PDB entry 6M32 | electron microscopy, 2.70 A resolution | chains G and B of the 7 polymer chains in the assembly

== Chain G ==
Molecule: Bacteriochlorophyll a protein
Organism: Chlorobaculum tepidum (strain ATCC 49652 / DSM 12025 / NBRC 103806 / TLS)
UniProt: Q46393 (BCPA_CHLTE); residues 1-366 here = UniProt positions 1-366
Sequence (366 residues; row label = number of the first residue in the row):
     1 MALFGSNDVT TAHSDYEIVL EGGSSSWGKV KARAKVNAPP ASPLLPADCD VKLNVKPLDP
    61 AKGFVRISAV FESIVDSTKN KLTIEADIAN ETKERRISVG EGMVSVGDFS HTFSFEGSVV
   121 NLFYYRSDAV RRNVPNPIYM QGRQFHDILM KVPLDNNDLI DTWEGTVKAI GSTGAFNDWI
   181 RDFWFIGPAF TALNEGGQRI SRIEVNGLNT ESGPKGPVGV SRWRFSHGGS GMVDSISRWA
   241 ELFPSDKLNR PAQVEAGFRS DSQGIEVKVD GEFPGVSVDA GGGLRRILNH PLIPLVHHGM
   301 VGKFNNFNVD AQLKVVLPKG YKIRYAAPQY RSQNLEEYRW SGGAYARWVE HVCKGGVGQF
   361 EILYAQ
Unresolved in the structure: 1-8
Ion coordination: bacteriochlorophyll a Mg (7 sites), coordinated by His-111, Tyr-124, His-146, Leu-242, His-290, His-297, His-298
Ligand contacts:
  - bacteriochlorophyll a (BCL), molecule 1: Ala-12, Ser-14, Tyr-16, Ala-34, Val-36, Ala-38, Pro-39, Pro-40, Ala-41, Ser-42, Ala-189, Phe-258, Ser-260, Ile-265, Val-267, His-298, Val-301, Gly-302, Asn-305, Phe-307, Cys-353
  - bacteriochlorophyll a (BCL), molecule 2: Tyr-16, Ile-18, Val-30, Ala-32, Cys-49, Val-51, Ala-256, Gly-257, Phe-258, Val-269, Ile-287, Leu-288, His-290, Pro-291, Pro-294, Leu-295, His-298, Leu-313, Tyr-345, Trp-348, Val-349, Val-352, Cys-353, Phe-360, Ile-362
  - bacteriochlorophyll a (BCL), molecule 3: Ala-41, Ser-42, Leu-82, Phe-185, Ile-186, Pro-188, Ala-189, Ala-192, Leu-193, Gln-198, Ile-293, Pro-294, His-297, His-298, Met-300, Val-301
  - bacteriochlorophyll a (BCL), molecule 4: Ser-42, Pro-43, Leu-44, Phe-71, Ser-73, Val-75, Asn-80, Lys-81, Leu-82, Ile-84, Val-104, Val-106, Phe-113, Phe-115, Phe-183, Trp-184, Ile-186, Phe-258
  - bacteriochlorophyll a (BCL), molecule 5: Val-51, Leu-53, Val-55, Val-65, Ile-67, Phe-71, Ile-88, Arg-96, Asp-234, Arg-238, Glu-241, Leu-242, Phe-243, Pro-244, Leu-248, Val-254, Ala-256, Phe-273, Pro-274, Leu-288, Pro-291
  - bacteriochlorophyll a (BCL), molecule 6: Leu-53, Val-55, Ile-67, Ala-69, Ile-84, Ala-86, Ile-88, Arg-96, Ile-97, Ser-98, Phe-115, Gly-117, Ser-118, Val-119, Gln-144, His-146, Ile-148, Trp-184, Trp-223, Phe-225, His-227, Ser-235, Trp-239, Leu-242, Ala-252, Gln-253, Val-254, Phe-273
  - bacteriochlorophyll a (BCL), molecule 7: Val-104, Val-106, Phe-109, His-111, Phe-113, Met-150, Val-152, Asp-158, Leu-159, Thr-162, Trp-163, Thr-166, Ile-180, Phe-183, Trp-184, Ile-203, Val-205, Leu-208, Gly-219, Ser-221, Trp-223
  - bacteriochlorophyll a (BCL), molecule 8: Leu-122, Phe-123, Tyr-124, Tyr-125, Arg-126, Ser-127
  - bacteriochlorophyll a (BCL), molecule 9: Tyr-125, Ser-127, Ala-129, Val-130
  - bacteriochlorophyll a (BCL), molecule 10: Tyr-125, Val-130, Val-134, Pro-137, Ile-138, Tyr-139, Gln-141
  - bacteriochlorophyll a (BCL), molecule 11: Asp-161, Thr-162, Gly-165, Thr-166, Lys-168, Ala-169, Ser-172, Thr-173, Phe-176, Trp-179, Ile-180, Phe-183
Swiss-Prot annotation at these positions:
  - binding site (bacteriochlorophyll a): His-111, His-146, His-290, His-297, His-298

== Chain B ==
Molecule: Photosystem P840 reaction center iron-sulfur protein
Organism: Chlorobaculum tepidum (strain ATCC 49652 / DSM 12025 / NBRC 103806 / TLS)
UniProt: Q8KAY1 (Q8KAY1_CHLTE); residue numbers follow UniProt; this construct covers 1-231
Sequence (231 residues; each row starts with the number of its first residue):
     1 MAEPVENKNQ APAPGAKVPP KGAPAAPKAG APAAPKGPVA PKAGAPAAKT GASAAKQAGK
    61 PRLASLGVTL GRSGVRQESA LPYVKPKAVP PPKPAAPAAK GAPAPKGAPA APAAKAAPGA
   121 PVAKAAPKAK KHYFIIENLC VGCGLCLDKC PPKVNAIGYK FYGDVQEGGF RCYIDQAACI
   181 SCSACFSGDE CPSGALIEVL PDGEVLDFSY TPPERLDFDL RFLHRFHREA R
Unresolved in the structure: 1-128, 224-231
Ion coordination: 4Fe-4S cluster Fe site 1: Cys-140, Cys-143, Cys-146, Cys-191; 4Fe-4S cluster Fe site 2: Cys-150, Cys-179, Cys-182, Cys-185
Ligand contacts:
  - 4Fe-4S cluster (SF4), molecule 1: Tyr-133, Lys-149, Cys-150, Pro-151, Val-154, Ala-156, Ile-157, Ile-174, Cys-179, Ile-180, Ser-181, Cys-182, Ser-183, Ala-184, Cys-185
  - 4Fe-4S cluster (SF4), molecule 2: Ile-135, Cys-140, Val-141, Gly-142, Cys-143, Gly-144, Leu-145, Cys-146, Cys-172, Glu-190, Cys-191, Pro-192, Ser-193, Ala-195, Leu-196

== Interface between chain G and chain B ==
Residue-residue contacts (6):
  Gly-282(G) / Leu-206(B)
  Leu-284(G) / Ser-209(B)
  Arg-324(G) / Asp-189(B)  salt bridge
  Arg-324(G) / Ser-209(B)
  Tyr-325(G) / Tyr-210(B)
  Gln-366(G) / Ser-187(B)
Other interface residues (no listed pair), chain G (7 interface residues in all): Gly-283, Leu-363
Other interface residues (no listed pair), chain B (7 interface residues in all): Ser-183, Leu-200

== Summary ==
The chain G/chain B interface involves 7 residues from each chain; the contacts include 1 salt bridge. The
salt-bridged pair is Arg-324(G)/Asp-189(B). Bound to chain G: 11 copies of bacteriochlorophyll a. Bound to
chain B: 4Fe-4S cluster.
Chain G is Bacteriochlorophyll a protein and chain B is Photosystem P840 reaction center iron-sulfur protein,
both from Chlorobaculum tepidum (strain ATCC 49652 / DSM 12025 / NBRC 103806 / TLS); the structure, Cryo-EM
structure of FMO-RC complex from green sulfur bacteria, was determined by electron microscopy.
